1GTN - chains G and H of the 11 polymer chains in the assembly; structure by X-ray diffraction, 2.50 A resolution.

# Chain G (and H)
Name: Trp RNA-binding attenuation protein
Source organism: Bacillus stearothermophilus
Notes: chain H of this document is another copy of the same molecule, construct and numbering; everything in this record applies to it too
Reference sequence: Q9X6J6 (MTRB_BACST); residues 3-76 here correspond to UniProt positions 1-74 (UniProt number = residue number - 2)
Chain sequence (74 residues; each row starts with the number of its first residue):
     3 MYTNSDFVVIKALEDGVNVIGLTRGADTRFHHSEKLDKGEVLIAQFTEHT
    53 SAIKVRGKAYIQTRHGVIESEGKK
Unresolved in the structure: 3-5, 76 (chain H: 3-6, 76)
Small-molecule neighbours:
  - tryptophan (TRP), molecule 1: Val21, Ile22, Gly23, His33, His34, Ala46, Gln47, Thr49, His51, Thr52, Ile55
  - tryptophan (TRP), molecule 2: Thr25, Arg26, Gly27, Asp29, Thr30, Ser53, Ala54

# How chain G and chain H interact
Contacting residue pairs (45; chain G residue first):
  Asp8(G) with Phe9(H)
  Leu24(G) with Glu36(H)
  Arg26(G) with Gln47(H), hydrogen bond; Thr49(H)
  Gly27(G) with His51(H)
  Ala28(G) with His51(H), hydrogen bond (backbone-side chain)
  Thr30(G) with His34(H)
  Phe32(G) with Glu36(H)
  Phe48(G) with Ile45(H); Gln47(H)
  Thr52(G) with Gln47(H)
  Ser53(G) with Gln47(H), hydrogen bond (backbone-backbone); Thr49(H)
  Ala54(G) with Ile45(H); Ala46(H), hydrophobic
  Ile55(G) with Leu44(H); Ile45(H), hydrogen bond (backbone-backbone)
  Lys56(G) with Glu36(H), salt bridge; Lys37(H); Leu38(H); Glu42(H), salt bridge; Val43(H); Leu44(H)
  Val57(G) with Glu42(H); Val43(H), hydrogen bond (backbone-backbone)
  Arg58(G) with Glu42(H), salt bridge
  Thr65(G) with Phe9(H); Val11(H)
  Arg66(G) with Asp8(H), salt bridge
  His67(G) with Phe9(H), hydrogen bond (side chain-backbone); Gln64(H); Thr65(H); Arg66(H), hydrogen bond (side chain-backbone)
  Val69(G) with Gln64(H), hydrogen bond (backbone-side chain)
  Ile70(G) with Val11(H), hydrophobic; Lys13(H); Tyr62(H), hydrophobic; Gln64(H)
  Glu71(G) with Lys13(H), hydrogen bond (backbone-side chain)
  Ser72(G) with Gly41(H); Val43(H)
  Glu73(G) with Lys13(H), salt bridge; Lys40(H); Gly41(H), hydrogen bond (backbone-backbone)
  Lys75(G) with Glu42(H), salt bridge
Interface residues without a listed pair, chain G (27 interface residues in all): Val10, Ile63, Gly68
Interface residues without a listed pair, chain H (24 interface residues in all): Ser7, His33

# In short
The interface between chain G and chain H involves 27 residues on one side and 24 on the other; the contacts
include 10 hydrogen bonds and 6 salt bridges. Polar contacts include Lys56(G)-Glu36(H), Lys56(G)-Glu42(H) and
Arg58(G)-Glu42(H). Bound to chain G: tryptophan.
Chain G and chain H are both Trp RNA-binding attenuation protein (Bacillus stearothermophilus); the structure,
Structure of the trp RNA-binding attenuation protein (TRAP) bound to an RNA molecule containing 11 GAGCC ...,
was determined by X-ray diffraction together with 1GTF from the same study.
